PDB entry 8EUU | electron microscopy, 2.70 A resolution | chains G and H of the 12 polymer chains in the assembly

== Chain G ==
Name: VRC34.01 FAB variable heavy chain
Organism: Homo sapiens
Notes: antibody fragment or engineered binder
Chain sequence (223 residues; each row starts with the number of its first residue; a row labelled like 82A-82C holds insertion residues (82A, then the next letters in order)):
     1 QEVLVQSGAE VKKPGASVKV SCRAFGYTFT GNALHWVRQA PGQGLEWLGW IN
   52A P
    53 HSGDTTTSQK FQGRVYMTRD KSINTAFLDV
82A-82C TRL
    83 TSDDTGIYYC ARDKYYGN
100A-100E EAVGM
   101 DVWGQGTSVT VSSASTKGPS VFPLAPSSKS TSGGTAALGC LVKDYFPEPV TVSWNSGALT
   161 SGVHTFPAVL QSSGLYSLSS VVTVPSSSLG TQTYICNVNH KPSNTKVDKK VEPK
Not modelled in the structure: 114-214
Cystine bridges: Cys-22/Cys-92
Reported in the primary citation:
  - mutagenesis - E2K, E2K/T59F (Kd 220 nM): increased binding to v3
  - mutagenesis - E2K (1.4-fold): increased binding to v4
  - mutagenesis - T59F: increased binding to all six peptides
  - mutagenesis - T59F: increased binding to v2

== Chain H ==
Name: VRC34.01 FAB variable light chain
Organism: Homo sapiens
Notes: antibody fragment or engineered binder
Chain sequence (212 residues; each row starts with the number of its first residue):
     1 DIQLTQSPSF LSASVGDKVT ITCRASQGVR NELAWYQQKP GKAPNLLIYY ASTLQSGVPS
    61 RFSATGSGTH FTLTVSSLQP EDFATYFCQH MSSYPLTFGG GTKVEIKRTV AAPSVFIFPP
   121 SDEQLKSGTA SVVCLLNNFY PREAKVQWKV DNALQSGNSQ ESVTEQDSKD STYSLSSTLT
   181 LSKADYEKHK VYACEVTHQG LSSPVTKSFN RG
Not modelled in the structure: 108-212
Cystine bridges: Cys-23/Cys-88

== Interface between chain G and chain H ==
Residue-residue contacts (36):
  His-35(G) / Leu-96(H)
  Val-37(G) / Phe-98(H)  hydrophobic
  Gln-39(G) / Gln-38(H)  hydrogen bond
  Gly-44(G) / Phe-87(H)
  Leu-45(G) / Pro-44(H)  hydrophobic
  Leu-45(G) / Phe-87(H)  hydrophobic
  Leu-45(G) / Phe-98(H)  hydrophobic
  Trp-47(G) / Tyr-94(H)  hydrophobic
  Trp-47(G) / Pro-95(H)  hydrophobic
  Trp-47(G) / Leu-96(H)
  Trp-47(G) / Phe-98(H)  hydrophobic
  Trp-50(G) / Tyr-94(H)
  Thr-58(G) / Tyr-94(H)
  Ser-60(G) / Pro-95(H)
  Tyr-91(G) / Lys-42(H)  hydrogen bond (side chain-backbone)
  Tyr-91(G) / Ala-43(H)  hydrogen bond (side chain-backbone)
  Tyr-91(G) / Pro-44(H)
  Lys-96(G) / Leu-46(H)
  Lys-96(G) / Tyr-49(H)
  Lys-96(G) / Gln-55(H)  hydrogen bond
  Tyr-98(G) / Tyr-50(H)
  Ala-100B(G) / Met-91(H)
  Val-100C(G) / Ala-34(H)
  Val-100C(G) / Tyr-49(H)  hydrophobic
  Val-100C(G) / Tyr-50(H)
  Val-100C(G) / Met-91(H)
  Gly-100D(G) / Tyr-36(H)
  Met-100E(G) / Tyr-36(H)  hydrogen bond (backbone-side chain)
  Met-100E(G) / Leu-46(H)
  Met-100E(G) / Gln-89(H)
  Met-100E(G) / Phe-98(H)  hydrophobic
  Asp-101(G) / Leu-46(H)
  Trp-103(G) / Tyr-36(H)  hydrophobic
  Trp-103(G) / Ala-43(H)  hydrophobic
  Trp-103(G) / Pro-44(H)
  Gly-104(G) / Ala-43(H)
Other interface residues (no listed pair), chain G (24 interface residues in all): Gly-42, Glu-46, Gln-61, Lys-62, Glu-100A
Other interface residues (no listed pair), chain H (20 interface residues in all): Asp-1, Glu-32, Lys-103

== Overview ==
The interface between chain G and chain H involves 24 residues on one side and 20 on the other, with 5
hydrogen bonds. Among the polar pairs are Gln-39(G)/Gln-38(H), Tyr-91(G)/Lys-42(H) and Tyr-91(G)/Ala-43(H).
From the paper: E2K and E2K/T59F of chain G increase binding to v3; E2K of chain G increases binding to v4.
Chain G is VRC34.01 FAB variable heavy chain and chain H is VRC34.01 FAB variable light chain, both from Homo
sapiens; the structure, Cryo-EM structure of HIV-1 BG505 DS-SOSIP ENV trimer bound to VRC34.01 FAB, was
determined by electron microscopy, deposited together with 8F7Z, 8ELI, 8EUV and 8EUW.
